PDB entry 3RI4 | X-ray diffraction, 3.00 A resolution | chains A and C of the 6 polymer chains in the assembly

== Chain A ==
Name: Isoform Ets-1 p27 of Protein C-ets-1
Source organism: Homo sapiens
Reference sequence: P14921 (ETS1_HUMAN), isoform P14921-4; residues 280-441 here correspond to UniProt positions 64-225 (UniProt number = residue number - 216)
Amino-acid sequence (163 residues; row label = number of the first residue in the row):
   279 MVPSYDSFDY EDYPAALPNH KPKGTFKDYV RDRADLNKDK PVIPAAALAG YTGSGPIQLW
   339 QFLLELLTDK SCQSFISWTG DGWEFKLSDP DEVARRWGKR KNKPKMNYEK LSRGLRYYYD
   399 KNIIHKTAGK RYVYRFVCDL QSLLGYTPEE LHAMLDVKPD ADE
Disordered / not traced: 279-301, 438-441
Differences from the reference sequence: initiating methionine (279); conflict Tyr288 (Ser72 in P14921)
Reported in the primary citation:
  - self-association interface (contacts with another copy of this molecule); pairs are residue here / residue on that copy: Gly302-Tyr329 (hydrogen bond), Lys305-Tyr424 (hydrogen bond), Phe304, Tyr307
  - binding site for TCR alpha promoter DNA: Lys383

== Chain C ==
Molecule: TCR alpha promoter DNA
Sequence (16 nucleotides; numbered 101 to 116; the number before each row is that of its first residue):
   101 CAGAGGATGT GGCTTC

== Chain A / chain C interface ==
Contacting residue pairs - 19 pairs, chain A then chain C:
  Pro334(A) - DG112(C)  phosphate contact
  Pro334(A) - DC113(C)  sugar contact
  Tyr386(A) - DA102(C)  phosphate contact
  Tyr386(A) - DG103(C)  hydrogen bond to the phosphate
  Arg391(A) - DG105(C)  hydrogen bond to the base
  Arg391(A) - DG106(C)  hydrogen bond to the base
  Arg394(A) - DG103(C)  sugar contact
  Arg394(A) - DA104(C)  salt bridge to the phosphate
  Arg394(A) - DG105(C)  hydrogen bond to the base
  Tyr395(A) - DA107(C)  hydrogen bond to the base
  Tyr395(A) - DT108(C)  base contact
  Tyr397(A) - DA104(C)  hydrogen bond to the phosphate
  Lys404(A) - DG103(C)  salt bridge to the phosphate
  Lys404(A) - DA104(C)  phosphate contact
  Arg409(A) - DA102(C)  sugar contact
  Arg409(A) - DG103(C)  phosphate contact
  Tyr410(A) - DA102(C)  hydrogen bond to the phosphate
  Tyr410(A) - DG103(C)  hydrogen bond to the phosphate
  Tyr412(A) - DG103(C)  phosphate contact
Also at the interface, not in a pair above, chain A (12 interface residues in all): Glu387, Lys408
Also at the interface, not in a pair above, chain C (10 interface residues in all): DC101

== Overview ==
12 residues of chain A and 10 residues of chain C are in contact; the contacts include 8 hydrogen bonds and 2
salt bridges. Polar contacts include Arg391(A)-DG105(C), Arg391(A)-DG106(C) and Arg394(A)-DG105(C). The paper
reports a binding site for TCR alpha promoter DNA at Lys383(A); a self-association interface involving
Gly302(A), Phe304(A) and Lys305(A) among others.
Here chain A is Isoform Ets-1 p27 of Protein C-ets-1 (Homo sapiens) and chain C is TCR alpha promoter DNA.
Entry 3RI4 (Ets1 cooperative binding to widely separated sites on promoter DNA) was determined by X-ray
diffraction.
